1A18 - chain A; structure by X-ray diffraction, 2.40 A resolution.

Chain A:
Protein: Adipocyte lipid binding protein
Organism: Mus musculus
UniProtKB: P04117 (FABPA_MOUSE); numbering as in UniProt (aligned over 1-131)
Sequence (131 residues; each row starts with the number of its first residue):
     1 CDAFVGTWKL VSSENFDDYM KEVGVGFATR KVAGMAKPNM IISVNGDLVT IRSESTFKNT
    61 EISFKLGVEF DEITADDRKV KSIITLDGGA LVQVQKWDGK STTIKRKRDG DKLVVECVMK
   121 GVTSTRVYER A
Sequence notes: modified residue (117)
Modified positions: C117 (cysteine-methylene-carbamoyl-1,10-phenanthroline; NPH)
Swiss-Prot annotation at these positions:
  - modified residue: S13 (Phosphoserine)

Overview:
Chain A is Adipocyte lipid binding protein (Mus musculus); the structure, Phenanthroline modified murine
adipocyte lipid binding protein, was determined by X-ray diffraction (same publication as 1A2D).
